4GNI - chain A; structure by X-ray diffraction, 1.80 A resolution.

# Chain A
Protein: Putative heat shock protein
Source organism: Chaetomium thermophilum var. thermophilum DSM 1495
UniProt: G0RZX9 (G0RZX9_CHATD); residues 1-403 here = UniProt positions 1-403
Amino-acid sequence (409 residues; numbered 1 to 409; the number before each row is that of its first residue):
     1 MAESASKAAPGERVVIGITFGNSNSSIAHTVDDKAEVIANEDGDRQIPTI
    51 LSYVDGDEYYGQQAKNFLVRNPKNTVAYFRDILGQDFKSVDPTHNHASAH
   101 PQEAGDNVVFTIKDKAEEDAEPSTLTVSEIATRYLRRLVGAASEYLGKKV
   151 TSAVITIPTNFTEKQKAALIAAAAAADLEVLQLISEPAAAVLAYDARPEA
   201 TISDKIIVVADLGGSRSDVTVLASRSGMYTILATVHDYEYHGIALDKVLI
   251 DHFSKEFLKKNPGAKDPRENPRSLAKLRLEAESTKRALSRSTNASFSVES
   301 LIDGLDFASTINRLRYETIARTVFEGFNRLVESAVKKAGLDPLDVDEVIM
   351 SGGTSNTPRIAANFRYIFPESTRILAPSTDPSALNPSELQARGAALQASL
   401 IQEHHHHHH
Disordered / not traced: 1-12, 197-202, 404-409
Construct notes: expression tag (404-409)
Residues lining bound ligands: ATP (adenosine-5'-triphosphate): Gly21, Asn22, Ser23, Asn24, Arg80, Leu212, Gly213, Gly214, Ser215, Arg216, Gly242, Ile243, Glu282, Lys285, Arg286, Ser289, Gly352, Gly353, Thr354, Asn356, Thr357

# Summary
Bound to chain A: ATP.
Chain A is Putative heat shock protein (Chaetomium thermophilum var. thermophilum DSM 1495); the structure,
Structure of the Ssz1 ATPase bound to ATP and Magnesium, was determined by X-ray diffraction, deposited
together with 4GMQ.
